PDB entry 4P3C | X-ray diffraction, 1.94 A resolution | chains L and M of the 3 polymer chains in the assembly

== Chain L ==
Name: Light Chain Fab fragment of antibody LEM-2/15
Source organism: Mus musculus
Notes: antibody fragment or engineered binder
Amino-acid sequence (218 residues; numbered 1 to 218; the number before each row is that of its first residue):
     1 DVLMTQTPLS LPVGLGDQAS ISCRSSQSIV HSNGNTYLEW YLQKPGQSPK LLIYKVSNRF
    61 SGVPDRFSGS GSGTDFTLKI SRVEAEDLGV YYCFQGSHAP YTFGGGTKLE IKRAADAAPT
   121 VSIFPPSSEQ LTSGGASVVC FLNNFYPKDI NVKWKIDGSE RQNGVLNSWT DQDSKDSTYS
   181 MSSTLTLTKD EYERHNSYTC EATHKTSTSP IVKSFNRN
Disulfide bonds: Cys23-Cys93, Cys140-Cys200
Bound ions: Mg2+ near Asp17 (its only coordinating residue here)

== Chain M ==
Name: Matrix metalloproteinase-14
Source organism: Homo sapiens
Notes: EC 3.4.24.80
Reference sequence: P50281 (MMP14_HUMAN); numbering as in UniProt (aligned over 215-227)
Amino-acid sequence (13 residues; row label = number of the first residue in the row):
   215 FDSAEPWTVR NED
UniProt features mapped onto this chain:
  - binding site (Ca(2+)): Asp216, Glu219

== Interface between chain L and chain M ==
Contacting residue pairs (11):
  His31(L) - Glu219(M)  salt bridge
  His31(L) - Arg224(M)
  His31(L) - Asn225(M)
  Ser32(L) - Phe215(M)  hydrogen bond (side chain-backbone)
  Asn33(L) - Asn225(M)
  Asn35(L) - Asp227(M)  hydrogen bond
  Tyr37(L) - Arg224(M)
  Tyr37(L) - Asn225(M)  hydrogen bond
  Lys55(L) - Asp227(M)  salt bridge
  Gly96(L) - Arg224(M)  hydrogen bond (backbone-side chain)
  Tyr101(L) - Trp221(M)  hydrogen bond
Interface features reported in the paper:
  - specific contacts: Trp221(M)-Tyr101(L)
  - epitope / paratope residues, chain M: Trp221(M)

== Overview ==
8 residues of chain L and 6 residues of chain M are in contact, with 5 hydrogen bonds and 2 salt bridges.
Polar pairs include His31(L)-Glu219(M), Lys55(L)-Asp227(M) and Ser32(L)-Phe215(M). The paper describes a
contact between Trp221(M) and Tyr101(L). UniProt lists Ca2+-binding residues Asp216(M) and Glu219(M) on chain
M. The paper reports the epitope/paratope residue Trp221(M).
Here chain L is Light Chain Fab fragment of antibody LEM-2/15 (Mus musculus) and chain M is Matrix
metalloproteinase-14 (Homo sapiens). Entry 4P3C (MT1-MMP:Fab complex (Form I)) was determined by X-ray
diffraction, deposited together with 4OUU, 4P3D and 4QXU.
